Entry 7YED (electron microscopy, 3.00 A resolution); this record covers chains R and T of the 25 polymer chains in the assembly.

== Chain R ==
Molecule: RNA-directed RNA polymerase
From: Mammalian orthoreovirus 3
Reference sequence: C9E870 (C9E870_9VIRU); residue numbers follow UniProt; this construct covers 1-1267
Sequence (1267 residues; row label = number of the first residue in the row):
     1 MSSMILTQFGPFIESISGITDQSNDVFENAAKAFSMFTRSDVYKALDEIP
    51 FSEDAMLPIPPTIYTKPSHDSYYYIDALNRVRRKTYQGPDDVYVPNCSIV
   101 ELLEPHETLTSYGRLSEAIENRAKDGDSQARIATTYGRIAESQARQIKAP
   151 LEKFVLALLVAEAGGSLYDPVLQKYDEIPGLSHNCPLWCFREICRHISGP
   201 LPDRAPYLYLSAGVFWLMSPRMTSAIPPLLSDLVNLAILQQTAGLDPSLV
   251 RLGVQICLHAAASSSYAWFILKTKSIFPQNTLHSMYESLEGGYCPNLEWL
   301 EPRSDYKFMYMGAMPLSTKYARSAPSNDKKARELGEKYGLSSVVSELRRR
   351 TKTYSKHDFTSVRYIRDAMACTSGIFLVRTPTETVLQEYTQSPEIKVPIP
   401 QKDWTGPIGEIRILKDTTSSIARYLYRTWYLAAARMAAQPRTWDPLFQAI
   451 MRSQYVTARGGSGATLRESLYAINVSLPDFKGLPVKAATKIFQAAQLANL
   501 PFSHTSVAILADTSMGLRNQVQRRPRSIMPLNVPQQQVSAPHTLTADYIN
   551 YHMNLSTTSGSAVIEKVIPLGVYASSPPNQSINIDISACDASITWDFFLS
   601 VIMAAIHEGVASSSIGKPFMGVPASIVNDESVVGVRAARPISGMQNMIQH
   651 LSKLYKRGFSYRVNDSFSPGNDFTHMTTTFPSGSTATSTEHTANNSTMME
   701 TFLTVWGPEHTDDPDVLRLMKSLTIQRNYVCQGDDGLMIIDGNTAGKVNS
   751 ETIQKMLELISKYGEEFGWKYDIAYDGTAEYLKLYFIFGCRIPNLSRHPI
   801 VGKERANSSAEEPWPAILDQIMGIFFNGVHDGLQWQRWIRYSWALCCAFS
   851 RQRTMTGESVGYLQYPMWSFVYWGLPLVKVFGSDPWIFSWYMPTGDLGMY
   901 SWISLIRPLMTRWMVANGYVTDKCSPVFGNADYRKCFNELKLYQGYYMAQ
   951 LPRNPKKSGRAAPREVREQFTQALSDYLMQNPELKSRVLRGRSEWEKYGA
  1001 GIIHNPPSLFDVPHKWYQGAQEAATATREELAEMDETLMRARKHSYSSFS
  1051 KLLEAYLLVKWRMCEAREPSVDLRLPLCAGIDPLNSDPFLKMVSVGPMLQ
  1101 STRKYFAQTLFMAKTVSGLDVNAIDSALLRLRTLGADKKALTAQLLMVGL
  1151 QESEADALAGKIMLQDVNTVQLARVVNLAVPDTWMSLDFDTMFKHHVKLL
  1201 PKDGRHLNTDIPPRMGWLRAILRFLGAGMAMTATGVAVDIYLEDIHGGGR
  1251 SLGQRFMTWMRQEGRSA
Not modelled in the structure: 1-2, 854-860, 1264-1267
Small-molecule neighbours: UTP (uridine 5'-triphosphate): Arg523, Arg526, Ser527, Ile586, Ser587, Ala588, Cys589, Asp590, Ser682, Thr687, His691, Asp734

== Chain T ==
Molecule: 36-nt RNA strand
Sequence (36 nucleotides; numbered -15 to 20; the number before each row is that of its first residue; numbers below 1 keep their minus sign (A-15 is residue -15)):
   -15 AUAUAUAUAUAUAAAAUUAUUUUAAUAUAUAUAUAU

== How chain R and chain T interact ==
Residue-residue contacts - 48 pairs, chain R then chain T:
  Gln454(R) - A0(T)  phosphate contact
  Thr457(R) - A-1(T)  hydrogen bond to the phosphate
  Arg459(R) - A-2(T)  sugar contact
  Arg459(R) - A-1(T)  salt bridge to the phosphate
  Gly460(R) - A-3(T)  phosphate contact
  Gly460(R) - A-2(T)  hydrogen bond to the phosphate
  Gly461(R) - A-3(T)  phosphate contact
  Ser462(R) - U-4(T)  phosphate contact
  Ser462(R) - A-3(T)  hydrogen bond to the phosphate
  Gly463(R) - U-4(T)  hydrogen bond to the phosphate
  Ala464(R) - A-5(T)  phosphate contact
  Ala464(R) - U-4(T)  hydrogen bond to the phosphate
  Arg467(R) - A-5(T)  salt bridge to the phosphate
  Lys481(R) - A-7(T)  hydrogen bond to the phosphate
  Lys481(R) - U-6(T)  salt bridge to the phosphate
  Lys486(R) - A-3(T)  hydrogen bond to the base
  Ala487(R) - A-5(T)  phosphate contact
  Ala488(R) - U-4(T)  phosphate contact
  Ala488(R) - A-3(T)  phosphate contact
  Lys490(R) - A-2(T)  phosphate contact
  Ser514(R) - U-4(T)  hydrogen bond to the phosphate
  Ser514(R) - A-3(T)  phosphate contact
  Met515(R) - A-3(T)  sugar contact
  Gly516(R) - A-3(T)  sugar contact
  Ile528(R) - A-2(T)  base contact
  Pro530(R) - A-3(T)  sugar contact
  Pro530(R) - A-2(T)  sugar contact
  Ser559(R) - U1(T)  sugar contact
  Gly560(R) - U1(T)  hydrogen bond to the phosphate
  Gly560(R) - U2(T)  phosphate contact
  Ser561(R) - U1(T)  sugar contact
  Ser561(R) - U2(T)  sugar contact
  Ala562(R) - U2(T)  phosphate contact
  Ala562(R) - A3(T)  phosphate contact
  Val563(R) - U2(T)  sugar contact
  Ser682(R) - A-2(T)  base contact
  Gly683(R) - A-2(T)  hydrogen bond to the sugar
  Gly683(R) - A-1(T)  sugar contact
  Ser684(R) - A-1(T)  hydrogen bond to the sugar
  Thr685(R) - A-1(T)  sugar contact
  Arg934(R) - A19(T)  phosphate contact
  Ala1123(R) - A8(T)  hydrogen bond to the base
  Ser1126(R) - A8(T)  hydrogen bond to the base
  Asn1177(R) - U6(T)  hydrogen bond to the phosphate
  Ala1179(R) - U5(T)  phosphate contact
  Val1180(R) - U4(T)  sugar contact
  Asp1182(R) - A3(T)  sugar contact
  Met1185(R) - A3(T)  sugar contact
Also at the interface, not in a pair above, chain R (49 interface residues in all): Leu517, Arg526, Met529, Thr558, Ser688, Gln732, Asn807, Thr894, Ser1047, Asn1122, Ala1127, Arg1174, Pro1181
Also at the interface, not in a pair above, chain T (18 interface residues in all): U7, U20

== Summary ==
Chain R and chain T form an interface of 49 and 18 residues respectively; the contacts include 14 hydrogen
bonds and 3 salt bridges. Polar contacts include Lys486(R)-A-3(T), Ala1123(R)-A8(T) and Ser1126(R)-A8(T).
Bound to chain R: UTP.
Here chain R is RNA-directed RNA polymerase (Mammalian orthoreovirus 3) and chain T is a 36-nt RNA strand.
Entry 7YED (In situ structure of polymerase complex of mammalian reovirus in the elongation state) was
determined by electron microscopy, deposited together with 7YEV, 7YEZ, 7YF0 and 7YFE.
